PDB entry 4OHB | X-ray diffraction, 2.40 A resolution | chain A

# Chain A
Protein: CMP/hydroxymethyl CMP hydrolase
Source organism: Streptomyces rimofaciens
UniProt: B4Y381 (B4Y381_9ACTO); residue numbers follow UniProt; this construct covers 1-170
Sequence (190 residues; numbered -19 to 170; the number before each row is that of its first residue; numbers below 1 keep their minus sign (Met-19 is residue -19)):
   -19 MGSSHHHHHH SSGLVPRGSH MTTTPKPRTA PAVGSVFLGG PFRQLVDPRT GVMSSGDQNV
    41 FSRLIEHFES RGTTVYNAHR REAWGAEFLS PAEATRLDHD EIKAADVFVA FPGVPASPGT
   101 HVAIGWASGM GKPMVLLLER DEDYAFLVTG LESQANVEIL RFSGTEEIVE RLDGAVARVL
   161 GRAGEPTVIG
Unresolved in the structure: -19 to 11
Sequence notes: expression tag (-19 to 0); engineered mutation Ala103 (Glu in B4Y381)
Ligand contacts: 5-hydroxymethylcytidine 5'-monophosphate (5HM; 5-(hydroxymethyl)cytidine 5'-(dihydrogen phosphate)): Phe17, Gly19, Gly20, Pro21, Phe22, Arg23, Ala58, His59, Glu62, Phe68, Ala74, Asp78, Ser97, Pro98, Gly99, Thr100
Reported in the primary citation:
  - binding site for 5-hydroxymethylcytidine 5'-monophosphate: Phe22, Arg23, Glu62, Asp78, Ser97, Gly99
  - specificity-determining residues: Arg23
  - conformationally variable residues (loop rearrangement, side-chain flip): Arg23
  - mutagenesis - R23A, R23E, R23K, R23L, R23M, R23S: decreased catalytic activity on 5-hydroxymethylcytidine 5'-monophosphate
  - mutagenesis - R23A, R23E, R23L: abolished catalytic activity on CMP
  - mutagenesis - R23M, R23S: increased catalytic activity on CMP
  - mutagenesis - R23M (3.39-fold): increased binding to CMP
  - mutagenesis - R23M: decreased binding to 5-hydroxymethylcytidine 5'-monophosphate
  - mutagenesis - R23A, R23E, R23K, R23L, R23M, R23S: decreased catalytic activity on hmCMP

# Overview
Chain A binds 5-hydroxymethylcytidine 5'-monophosphate. From the paper: a binding site for
5-hydroxymethylcytidine 5'-monophosphate at Phe22, Arg23 and Glu62 among others; R23A, R23E and R23K, among
others, reduce catalytic activity on 5-hydroxymethylcytidine 5'-monophosphate; 6 substitutions were tested in
all.
Chain A is CMP/hydroxymethyl CMP hydrolase (Streptomyces rimofaciens); the structure, Crystal structure of
MilB E103A in complex with 5-hydroxymethylcytidine 5'-monophosphate (hmCMP) from Streptomyces rimofaciens, was
determined by X-ray diffraction (same publication as 4OHR).
